8ZR5 - chains A and B of the 5 polymer chains in the assembly; structure by electron microscopy, 3.31 A resolution.

== Chain A ==
Protein: Guanine nucleotide-binding protein G(s) subunit alpha isoforms short
From: Homo sapiens
Reference sequence: P63092 (GNAS2_HUMAN); residue numbers follow UniProt; this construct covers 1-394
Amino-acid sequence (394 residues; numbered 1 to 394; the number before each row is that of its first residue):
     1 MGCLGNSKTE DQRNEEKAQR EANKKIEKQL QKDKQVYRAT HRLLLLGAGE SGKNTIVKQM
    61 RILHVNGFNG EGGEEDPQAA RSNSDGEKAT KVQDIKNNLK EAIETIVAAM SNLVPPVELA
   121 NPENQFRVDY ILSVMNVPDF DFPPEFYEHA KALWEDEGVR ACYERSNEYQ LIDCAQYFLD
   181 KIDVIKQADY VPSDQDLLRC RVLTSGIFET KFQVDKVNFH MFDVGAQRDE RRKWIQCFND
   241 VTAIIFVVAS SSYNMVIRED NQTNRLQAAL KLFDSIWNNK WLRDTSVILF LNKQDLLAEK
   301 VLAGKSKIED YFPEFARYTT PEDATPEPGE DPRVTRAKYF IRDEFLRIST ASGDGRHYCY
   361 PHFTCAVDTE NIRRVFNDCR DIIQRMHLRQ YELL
Disordered / not traced: 1-8, 63-203, 255-262
Differences from the reference sequence: conflict Asn54 (Ser in P63092), Ala226 (Gly in P63092), Ala268 (Glu in P63092), Lys271 (Asn in P63092), Asp274 (Lys in P63092), Lys280 (Arg in P63092), Asp284 (Thr in P63092), Thr285 (Ile in P63092)

== Chain B ==
Protein: Guanine nucleotide-binding protein G(I)/G(S)/G(T) subunit beta-1
From: Homo sapiens
Reference sequence: P62873 (GBB1_HUMAN); numbering as in UniProt (aligned over 2-340)
Amino-acid sequence (373 residues; each row starts with the number of its first residue; numbers below 1 keep their minus sign (Met-21 is residue -21)):
   -21 MHHHHHHHHH HLEVLFQGPG SSGSELDQLR QEAEQLKNQI RDARKACADA TLSQITNNID
    39 PVGRIQMRTR RTLRGHLAKI YAMHWGTDSR LLVSASQDGK LIIWDSYTTN KVHAIPLRSS
    99 WVMTCAYAPS GNYVACGGLD NICSIYNLKT REGNVRVSRE LAGHTGYLSC CRFLDDNQIV
   159 TSSGDTTCAL WDIETGQQTT TFTGHTGDVM SLSLAPDTRL FVSGACDASA KLWDVREGMC
   219 RQTFTGHESD INAICFFPNG NAFATGSDDA TCRLFDLRAD QELMTYSHDN IICGITSVSF
   279 SKSGRLLLAG YDDFNCNVWD ALKADRAGVL AGHDNRVSCL GVTDDGMAVA TGSWDSFLKI
   339 WNVSGWRLFK KIS
Disordered / not traced: -21 to 2, 341-351
Differences from the reference sequence: initiating methionine (-21); expression tag (-20 to 1, 341-351)
UniProt features mapped onto this chain:
  - modified residue: Ser2 (N-acetylserine), His266 (Phosphohistidine)
  - natural variant: Leu30 (L30F: In MRD42; uncertain significance), Arg52 (R52G: In MRD42), Gly64 (G64V: In MRD42), Asp76 (D76E: In MRD42; D76G: In MRD42), Gly77 (G77S: In MRD42), Lys78 (K78R: In MRD42), Ile80 (I80N: In MRD42; I80T: In MRD42), His91 (H91R: In MRD42; uncertain significance), Ala92 (A92T: In MRD42), Pro94 (P94S: In MRD42), Leu95 (L95P: In MRD42), Arg96 (R96L: In MRD42), 5 further natural variant entries in UniProt

== Interface between chain A and chain B ==
Residue-residue contacts - 46 pairs, chain A then chain B:
  Gln19(A) - Asp83(B)  hydrogen bond
  Gln19(A) - Thr86(B)  hydrogen bond
  Gln19(A) - Asn88(B)  hydrogen bond
  Asn23(A) - Asn88(B)
  Asn23(A) - Lys89(B)
  Ile26(A) - Lys89(B)
  Ile26(A) - Val90(B)
  Ile26(A) - His91(B)
  Glu27(A) - Lys89(B)  salt bridge
  Leu30(A) - Gly53(B)
  Leu30(A) - Lys78(B)
  Asp33(A) - Lys78(B)  salt bridge
  Lys34(A) - Leu55(B)
  Tyr37(A) - Ala56(B)
  Thr204(A) - Asn119(B)
  Gly206(A) - Leu117(B)
  Gly206(A) - Asp118(B)
  Gly206(A) - Asn119(B)
  Ile207(A) - Trp99(B)
  Ile207(A) - Leu117(B)  hydrophobic
  Phe222(A) - Trp99(B)  hydrophobic
  Ala226(A) - Asn119(B)
  Ala226(A) - Thr143(B)
  Gln227(A) - Leu117(B)  hydrogen bond (side chain-backbone)
  Gln227(A) - Asn119(B)
  Gln227(A) - Tyr145(B)
  Arg228(A) - Gly162(B)  hydrogen bond (side chain-backbone)
  Arg228(A) - Asp186(B)  salt bridge
  Arg232(A) - Cys204(B)
  Arg232(A) - Asp228(B)  salt bridge
  Lys233(A) - Tyr145(B)
  Lys233(A) - Met188(B)
  Lys233(A) - Cys204(B)
  Lys233(A) - Asp228(B)  salt bridge
  Lys233(A) - Asn230(B)  hydrogen bond
  Lys233(A) - Asp246(B)  salt bridge
  Trp234(A) - Leu117(B)  hydrophobic
  Gln236(A) - Arg314(B)
  Cys237(A) - Trp99(B)
  Cys237(A) - Met101(B)  hydrophobic
  Phe238(A) - Trp99(B)  hydrophobic
  Phe238(A) - Leu117(B)  hydrophobic
  Asn239(A) - Lys57(B)
  Asn239(A) - Trp332(B)
  Asp240(A) - Gln75(B)  hydrogen bond
  Trp281(A) - Trp332(B)  hydrophobic
Interface residues without a listed pair, chain A (27 interface residues in all): Glu16, Ala22, Ser205
Interface residues without a listed pair, chain B (38 interface residues in all): Arg52, Tyr59, Asp76, Ile80, Ala92, Gly144, Asp163, Thr164, Thr184, Asp290

== In short ==
27 residues of chain A face 38 of chain B across their interface, with 7 hydrogen bonds and 6 salt bridges.
Among the polar pairs are Glu27(A)-Lys89(B), Asp33(A)-Lys78(B) and Arg228(A)-Asp186(B).
Chain A is Guanine nucleotide-binding protein G(s) subunit alpha isoforms short and chain B is Guanine
nucleotide-binding protein G(I)/G(S)/G(T) subunit beta-1, both from Homo sapiens; the structure, Cryo-EM
Structure of GPR119-Gs-Firuglipel complex, was determined by electron microscopy.
